Entry 6D92 (X-ray diffraction, 1.81 A resolution); this record covers chains A and C of the 3 polymer chains in the assembly.

[Chain A]
Molecule: Uncharacterized protein
Organism: Rhodobacter sphaeroides (strain ATCC 17025 / ATH 2.4.3)
UniProt: A4WYU7 (A4WYU7_RHOS5); residue numbers follow UniProt; this construct covers 2-777
Chain sequence (791 residues; row label = number of the first residue in the row; numbers below 1 keep their minus sign (Met-13 is residue -13)):
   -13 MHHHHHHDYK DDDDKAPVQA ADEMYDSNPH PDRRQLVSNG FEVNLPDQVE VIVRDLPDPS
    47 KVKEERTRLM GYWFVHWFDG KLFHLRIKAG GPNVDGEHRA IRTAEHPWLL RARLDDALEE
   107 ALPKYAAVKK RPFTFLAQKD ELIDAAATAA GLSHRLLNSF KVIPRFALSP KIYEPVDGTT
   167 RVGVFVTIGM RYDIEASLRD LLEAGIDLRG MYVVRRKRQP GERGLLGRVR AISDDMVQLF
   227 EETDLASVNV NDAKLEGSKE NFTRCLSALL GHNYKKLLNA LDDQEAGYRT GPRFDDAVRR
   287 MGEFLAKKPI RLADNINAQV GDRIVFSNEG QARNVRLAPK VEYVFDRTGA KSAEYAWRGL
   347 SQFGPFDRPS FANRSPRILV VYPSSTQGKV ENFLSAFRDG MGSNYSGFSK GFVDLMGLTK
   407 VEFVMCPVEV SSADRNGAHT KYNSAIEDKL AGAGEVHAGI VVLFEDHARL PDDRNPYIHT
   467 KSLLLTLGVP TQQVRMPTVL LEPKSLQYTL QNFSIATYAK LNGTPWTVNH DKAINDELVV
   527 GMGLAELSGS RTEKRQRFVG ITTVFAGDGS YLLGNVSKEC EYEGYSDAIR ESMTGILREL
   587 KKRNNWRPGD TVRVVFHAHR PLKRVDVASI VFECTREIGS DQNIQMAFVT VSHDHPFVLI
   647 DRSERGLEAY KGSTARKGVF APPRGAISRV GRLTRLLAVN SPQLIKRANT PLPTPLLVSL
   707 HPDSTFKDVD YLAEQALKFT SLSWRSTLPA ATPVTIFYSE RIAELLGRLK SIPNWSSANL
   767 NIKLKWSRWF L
Not modelled in the structure: -13 to 19
Differences from the reference sequence: initiating methionine (-13); expression tag (-12 to 1)
UniProt features mapped onto this chain:
  - binding site (Mg(2+)): Leu777
  - mutagenesis: Pro45 to Trp63 (9-fold reduction in plasmid silencing in E.coli, does not bind target DNA, binds guide RNA (gRNA)), Lys49 to Arg52 (4-fold reduction in plasmid silencing), Arg204 to Arg209 (4-fold reduction in plasmid silencing), Tyr463 to Lys467 (10-fold reduction in plasmid silencing, strongly impairs gRNA binding; Does not bind small DNA or RNA in E.coli, increased plasmid transformation in E.coli (plasmid silencing)), Arg481 to Thr484 (9-fold reduction in plasmid silencing, strongly impairs gRNA binding), Lys506 (K506A: 10-fold reduction in plasmid silencing, strongly impairs gRNA binding), Gly529 (G529D: Does not reconstitute DNA cleavage; when associated with R-604-605-D and D-746), Ala604 to His605 (Does not reconstitute DNA cleavage; when associated with D-529 and D-746), Glu746 (E746D: Does not reconstitute DNA cleavage; when associated with D-529 and R-604-605-D), Arg754 (R754A: Increases affinity for 5'-phospho-U gRNA, no change in affinity for 5'-phospho-A or 5'-phospho-C gRNA), Leu777 (10-fold reduction in plasmid silencing, impairs gRNA binding)
Bound ions: Mg2+: Leu777 (shared with U1(C), A3(C) of chain C)
What the authors report for this chain:
  - mutagenesis - G529D/A604R/H605D/E746D: unchanged catalytic activity on DNA targets
  - specificity-determining residues: Arg754
  - mutagenesis - R754A (4- to 6-fold): decreased binding to 5'-U-gRNA
  - mutagenesis - Q689A: unchanged binding to tDNA

[Chain C]
Molecule: 18-nt RNA strand
Sequence (18 nucleotides; each row starts with the number of its first residue):
     1 UUACUGCACA GGUGACGA
Bound ions: Mg2+: U1, A3 (shared with Leu777(A) of chain A)

[Chain A / chain C interface]
Pairs across the interface - 81 pairs, chain A then chain C:
  Pro43(A) - A18(C)  hydrogen bond to the sugar
  Pro45(A) - G17(C)  base contact
  Pro45(A) - A18(C)  base contact
  Trp63(A) - G17(C)  base contact
  Asp65(A) - G17(C)  sugar contact
  Asp65(A) - A18(C)  sugar contact
  Arg151(A) - A8(C)  salt bridge to the phosphate
  Arg151(A) - C9(C)  salt bridge to the phosphate
  Gly175(A) - A8(C)  phosphate contact
  Met176(A) - A8(C)  hydrogen bond to the phosphate
  Met176(A) - C9(C)  phosphate contact
  Arg177(A) - C9(C)  phosphate contact
  Tyr178(A) - A8(C)  sugar contact
  Tyr178(A) - C9(C)  hydrogen bond to the phosphate
  Arg204(A) - A10(C)  phosphate contact
  Arg204(A) - G11(C)  salt bridge to the phosphate
  Arg209(A) - G11(C)  phosphate contact
  Arg209(A) - G12(C)  salt bridge to the phosphate
  Gly210(A) - G11(C)  hydrogen bond to the phosphate
  Leu211(A) - A10(C)  phosphate contact
  Leu211(A) - G11(C)  hydrogen bond to the phosphate
  Glu242(A) - C9(C)  hydrogen bond to the sugar
  Glu242(A) - A10(C)  sugar contact
  Gly243(A) - A8(C)  hydrogen bond to the sugar
  Gly243(A) - C9(C)  sugar contact
  Ser244(A) - A8(C)  sugar contact
  Ser244(A) - C9(C)  sugar contact
  Lys245(A) - C7(C)  hydrogen bond to the sugar
  Lys245(A) - A8(C)  sugar contact
  Arg275(A) - C7(C)  hydrogen bond to the phosphate
  Arg275(A) - A8(C)  salt bridge to the phosphate
  Leu449(A) - U1(C)  base contact
  Ala454(A) - U1(C)  hydrogen bond to the base
  Tyr463(A) - U1(C)  stacking on the base
  Lys467(A) - U1(C)  salt bridge to the phosphate
  Thr477(A) - U1(C)  phosphate contact
  Gln478(A) - U1(C)  hydrogen bond to the phosphate
  Gln478(A) - U2(C)  phosphate contact
  Gln479(A) - U1(C)  hydrogen bond to the phosphate
  Gln479(A) - U2(C)  sugar contact
  Val480(A) - U1(C)  phosphate contact
  Val480(A) - U2(C)  phosphate contact
  Arg481(A) - U1(C)  hydrogen bond to the sugar
  Arg481(A) - U2(C)  salt bridge to the phosphate
  Thr484(A) - U2(C)  hydrogen bond to the phosphate
  Thr495(A) - U2(C)  hydrogen bond to the base
  Asn498(A) - U2(C)  hydrogen bond to the base
  Asn498(A) - A3(C)  sugar contact
  Phe499(A) - U2(C)  hydrogen bond to the sugar
  Lys506(A) - U1(C)  salt bridge to the phosphate
  Arg537(A) - A10(C)  hydrogen bond to the sugar
  Arg541(A) - G11(C)  hydrogen bond to the sugar
  Arg541(A) - G12(C)  sugar contact
  Arg543(A) - U13(C)  hydrogen bond to the phosphate
  Arg543(A) - G14(C)  salt bridge to the phosphate
  Tyr571(A) - A15(C)  phosphate contact
  Arg606(A) - U13(C)  hydrogen bond to the sugar
  Arg606(A) - G14(C)  hydrogen bond to the sugar
  Pro607(A) - A15(C)  sugar contact
  Lys609(A) - A15(C)  salt bridge to the phosphate
  Lys609(A) - C16(C)  phosphate contact
  Arg610(A) - C16(C)  hydrogen bond to the phosphate
  Arg610(A) - G17(C)  salt bridge to the phosphate
  Asn686(A) - U5(C)  sugar contact
  Asn686(A) - G6(C)  hydrogen bond to the phosphate
  Lys692(A) - C4(C)  hydrogen bond to the sugar
  Lys692(A) - U5(C)  sugar contact
  Pro697(A) - G6(C)  sugar contact
  Arg731(A) - A3(C)  salt bridge to the phosphate
  Arg731(A) - C4(C)  salt bridge to the phosphate
  Ser732(A) - A3(C)  sugar contact
  Ser732(A) - C4(C)  sugar contact
  Leu734(A) - C4(C)  sugar contact
  Pro735(A) - C4(C)  phosphate contact
  Pro735(A) - U5(C)  phosphate contact
  Ala736(A) - U5(C)  phosphate contact
  Ala737(A) - U5(C)  hydrogen bond to the phosphate
  Phe743(A) - C4(C)  phosphate contact
  Arg754(A) - U1(C)  hydrogen bond to the base
  Leu777(A) - U1(C)  phosphate contact
  Leu777(A) - A3(C)  phosphate contact
Also at the interface, not in a pair above, chain A (59 interface residues in all): Gly66, Val200, Asn461, Tyr494, Tyr568, Leu608, Thr696

[In short]
59 residues of chain A and 18 residues of chain C are in contact; the contacts include 27 hydrogen bonds, 13
salt bridges and 1 aromatic stacking contact. Polar pairs include Ala454(A)-U1(C), Thr495(A)-U2(C) and
Asn498(A)-U2(C). The paper reports that R754A of chain A reduces binding to 5'-U-gRNA; the specificity
determinant Arg754(A); 3 substitutions were tested in all.
Chain A is Uncharacterized protein (Rhodobacter sphaeroides (strain ATCC 17025 / ATH 2.4.3)) and chain C is an
18-nt RNA strand; the structure, Ternary RsAgo Complex with Guide RNA and Target DNA Containing A-A
non-canonical pair at position 3, was determined by X-ray diffraction (same publication as 6D8A, 6D8F, 6D8P,
6D95, 6D9K and 6D9L).
